PDB entry 6FKI | electron microscopy, 4.30 A resolution (low resolution: residue-level contacts below are approximate; hydrogen-bond / salt-bridge calls are withheld) | chains p and A of the 26 polymer chains in the assembly

== Chain p ==
Protein: ATP synthase subunit b', chloroplastic
Source organism: Spinacia oleracea
UniProtKB: P31853 (ATPX_SPIOL); residue numbers follow UniProt; this construct covers 1-222
Amino-acid sequence (222 residues; numbered 1 to 222; the number before each row is that of its first residue):
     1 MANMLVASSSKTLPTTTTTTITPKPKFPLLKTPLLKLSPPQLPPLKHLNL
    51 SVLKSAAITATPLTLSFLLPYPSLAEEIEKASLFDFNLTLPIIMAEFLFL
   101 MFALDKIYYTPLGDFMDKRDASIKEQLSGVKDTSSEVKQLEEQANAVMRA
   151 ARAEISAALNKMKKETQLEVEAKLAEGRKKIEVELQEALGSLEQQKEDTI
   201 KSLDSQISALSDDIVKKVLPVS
Not modelled in the structure: 1-77, 221-222

== Chain A ==
Protein: ATP synthase subunit alpha, chloroplastic
Source organism: Spinacia oleracea
Notes: EC 3.6.3.14
UniProtKB: P06450 (ATPA_SPIOL); numbering as in UniProt (aligned over 1-507)
Amino-acid sequence (507 residues; each row starts with the number of its first residue):
     1 MATIRADEISKIIRERIEGYNREVKVVNTGTVLQVGDGIARIHGLDEVMA
    51 GELVEFEEGTIGIALNLESNNVGVVLMGDGLMIQEGSSVKATGRIAQIPV
   101 SEAYLGRVINALAKPIDGRGEITASESRLIESPAPGIMSRRSVYEPLQTG
   151 LIAIDAMIPVGRGQRELIIGDRQTGKTAVATDTILNQQGQNVICVYVAIG
   201 QKASSVAQVVTNFQERGAMEYTIVVAETADSPATLQYLAPYTGAALAEYF
   251 MYRERHTLIIYDDLSKQAQAYRQMSLLLRRPPGREAYPGDVFYLHSRLLE
   301 RAAKLSSLLGEGSMTALPIVETQAGDVSAYIPTNVISITDGQIFLSADLF
   351 NAGIRPAINVGISVSRVGSAAQIKAMKKVAGKLKLELAQFAELEAFAQFA
   401 SDLDKATQNQLARGQRLRELLKQPQSAPLTVEEQVMTIYTGTNGYLDSLE
   451 LDQVRKYLVELRTYVKTNKPEFQEIISSTKTFTEEAEALLKEAIQEQMER
   501 FLLQEQA
Not modelled in the structure: 1-2, 504-507
Ion coordination: Mg2+: T177 (together with ATP)
Small-molecule neighbours: ATP (adenosine-5'-triphosphate): D171, R172, Q173, T174, G175, K176, T177, A178, F350, R355, P356, Q423, P424, Q425
Curated features (UniProtKB/Swiss-Prot):
  - binding site (ATP): G170 to T177
  - site: S363 (Required for activity)

== How chain p and chain A interact ==
Residue-residue contacts - 38 pairs, chain p then chain A:
  R149(p) with L503(A)
  R152(p) with M498(A); E499(A); R500(A); F501(A); L502(A); L503(A)
  A153(p) with L503(A)
  S156(p) with L503(A)
  L159(p) with R500(A)
  L192(p) with T3(A)
  Q195(p) with I4(A)
  K196(p) with R5(A)
  T199(p) with R5(A); A6(A); D7(A)
  I200(p) with A6(A)
  S202(p) with D7(A)
  L203(p) with A6(A); D7(A); E8(A); I9(A); S10(A)
  Q206(p) with I9(A); S10(A); K11(A); R14(A)
  A209(p) with R14(A)
  L210(p) with I9(A); S10(A); I13(A); R14(A)
  D213(p) with I13(A); R14(A); I17(A)
  I214(p) with I17(A)
  K217(p) with I17(A)
  V218(p) with I17(A)
Interface residues without a listed pair, chain p (24 interface residues in all): M148, S205, I207, V215, P220
Interface residues without a listed pair, chain A (20 interface residues in all): E18, R22

== Summary ==
The interface between chain p and chain A involves 24 residues on one side and 20 on the other. Bound to chain
A: ATP. From UniProt: 8 ATP-binding residues on chain A.
Here chain p is ATP synthase subunit b', chloroplastic and chain A is ATP synthase subunit alpha,
chloroplastic, both from Spinacia oleracea. Entry 6FKI (Chloroplast F1Fo conformation 3) was determined by
electron microscopy together with 6FKF and 6FKH from the same study.
